PDB entry 8J6D | electron microscopy, 3.10 A resolution | chains A and C of the 6 polymer chains in the assembly

Chain A:
Protein: Guanine nucleotide-binding protein G(o) subunit alpha
Organism: Homo sapiens
UniProt: P09471 (GNAO_HUMAN); residue numbers follow UniProt; this construct covers 4-55, 182-354
Sequence (250 residues; row label = number of the first residue in the row; note: 116 numbers in that range are skipped by the numbering (no residue carries them; nothing is unmodelled there); numbers below 1 keep their minus sign (Met-11 is residue -11)):
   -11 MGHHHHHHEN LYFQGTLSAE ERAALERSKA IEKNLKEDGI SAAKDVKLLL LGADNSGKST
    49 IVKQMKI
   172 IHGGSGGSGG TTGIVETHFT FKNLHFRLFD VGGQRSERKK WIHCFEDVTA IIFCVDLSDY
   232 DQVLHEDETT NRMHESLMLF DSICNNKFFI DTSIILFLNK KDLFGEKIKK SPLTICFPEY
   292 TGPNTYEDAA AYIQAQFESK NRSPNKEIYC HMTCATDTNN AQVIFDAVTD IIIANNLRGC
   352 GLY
Unresolved in the structure: -11 to 5, 172-182, 232-243
Differences from the reference sequence: initiating methionine (-11); expression tag (-10 to 3); engineered mutation Asp42 (Gly in P09471), Asn43 (Glu in P09471), Asp227 (Ala in P09471), Asp230 (Gly in P09471), Ala332 (Ile in P09471), Ile335 (Val in P09471); linker (174-181)
Swiss-Prot annotation at these positions:
  - region: Lys35 to Ala41, Ser44 to Thr48 (G1 motif), Phe197 to Arg206 (G3 motif), Ile266 to Asp273 (G4 motif), Thr324 to Thr329 (G5 motif)
  - binding site (GTP): Lys46, Ser47, Thr48, Asn270, Asp273, Cys325
  - binding site (Mg(2+)): Ser47, Thr182
  - natural variant: Gly40 (G40R: In DEE17 and NEDIM; G40W: Found in a patient with intractable early-onset epilepsy), Ser47 (S47G: In NEDIM), Gln52 (Q52P: Found in a patient with intractable early-onset epilepsy; Q52R: In DEE17), Ile172 (I172T: In NEDIM), Thr191 to Phe197 (deletion: In DEE17), Gly203 (G203R: In DEE17), Arg209 (R209C: In DEE17 and NEDIM; R209G: In NEDIM; R209H: In NEDIM; R209L: In NEDIM), Glu246 (E246G: In NEDIM; E246K: In NEDIM), Ile279 (I279N: In DEE17)
  - modified residue: Gln205 (5-glutamyl histamine), Cys351 (ADP-ribosylcysteine)
  - lipidation: Cys351 (S-palmitoyl cysteine)
  - mutagenesis: Cys351 (C351A: Strong loss of binding to ADGRG3)

Chain C:
Protein: C3a anaphylatoxin chemotactic receptor
Organism: Homo sapiens
UniProt: Q16581 (C3AR_HUMAN); residue numbers follow UniProt; this construct covers 2-482
Sequence (538 residues; row label = number of the first residue in the row; numbers below 1 keep their minus sign (Met-55 is residue -55)):
   -55 MGKTIIALSY IFCLVFADYK DDDDAANFTP VNGSSGNQSV RLVTSSSLEV LFQGPGSASF
     5 SAETNSTDLL SQPWNEPPVI LSMVILSLTF LLGLPGNGLV LWVAGLKMQR TVNTIWFLHL
    65 TLADLLCCLS LPFSLAHLAL QGQWPYGRFL CKLIPSIIVL NMFASVFLLT AISLDRCLVV
   125 FKPIWCQNHR NVGMACSICG CIWVVAFVMC IPVFVYREIF TTDNHNRCGY KFGLSSSLDY
   185 PDFYGDPLEN RSLENIVQPP GEMNDRLDPS SFQTNDHPWT VPTVFQPQTF QRPSADSLPR
   245 GSARLTSQNL YSNVFKPADV VSPKIPSGFP IEDHETSPLD NSDAFLSTHL KLFPSASSNS
   305 FYESELPQGF QDYYNLGQFT DDDQVPTPLV AITITRLVVG FLLPSVIMIA CYSFIVFRMQ
   365 RGRFAKSQSK TFRVAVVVVA VFLVCWTPYH IFGVLSLLTD PETPLGKTLM SWDHVCIALA
   425 SANSCFNPFL YALLGKDFRK KARQSIQGIL EAAFSEELTR STHCPSNNVI SERNSTTV
Unresolved in the structure: -55 to 17, 176-330, 451-482
Differences from the reference sequence: initiating methionine (-55); expression tag (-54 to 1)
Swiss-Prot annotation at these positions:
  - modified residue: Tyr174 (Sulfotyrosine), Tyr184 (Sulfotyrosine), Tyr318 (Sulfotyrosine), Ser459 (Phosphoserine), Thr463 (Phosphothreonine)
  - glycosylation: Asn9 (N-linked (GlcNAc...) asparagine), Asn194 (N-linked (GlcNAc...) asparagine), Ser266 (O-linked (GalNAc...) serine)
Cystine bridges: Cys95-Cys172

How chain A and chain C interact:
Contacting residue pairs (26):
  Ala31(A) - Gln131(C)
  Lys32(A) - Gln131(C)  hydrogen bond (backbone-side chain)
  Lys32(A) - Asn132(C)
  Val34(A) - Gln131(C)
  Asn194(A) - Asn132(C)  hydrogen bond (backbone-side chain)
  Pro315(A) - Lys370(C)  hydrogen bond (backbone-side chain)
  Glu318(A) - Arg367(C)
  Thr340(A) - Pro127(C)
  Ile343(A) - Pro127(C)  hydrophobic
  Ile344(A) - Val123(C)
  Ile344(A) - Val124(C)
  Ile344(A) - Pro127(C)  hydrophobic
  Ile344(A) - Arg362(C)
  Ile344(A) - Phe368(C)  hydrophobic
  Ala345(A) - Phe368(C)  hydrophobic
  Asn347(A) - Val123(C)
  Leu348(A) - Val124(C)  hydrophobic
  Leu348(A) - Phe368(C)  hydrophobic
  Cys351(A) - Arg120(C)  hydrogen bond (backbone-side chain)
  Gly352(A) - Leu438(C)
  Leu353(A) - Ile359(C)  hydrophobic
  Leu353(A) - Thr375(C)
  Leu353(A) - Val378(C)  hydrophobic
  Tyr354(A) - Phe368(C)  hydrophobic
  Tyr354(A) - Lys370(C)
  Tyr354(A) - Ser371(C)
Also at the interface, not in a pair above, chain A (22 interface residues in all): Ile28, Asp33, Leu195, Asn316, Asp341, Gly350
Also at the interface, not in a pair above, chain C (24 interface residues in all): Asn57, Asp119, Ile128, Cys130, Asn135, Tyr356, Lys374, Ala379, Gly439

Overview:
22 residues of chain A face 24 of chain C across their interface, with 4 hydrogen bonds. Among the polar pairs
are Lys32(A)-Gln131(C), Asn194(A)-Asn132(C) and Pro315(A)-Lys370(C). UniProt lists 6 GTP-binding residues,
Mg2+-binding residues Ser47(A) and Thr182(A) and one mutagenesis site on chain A.
Here chain A is Guanine nucleotide-binding protein G(o) subunit alpha and chain C is C3a anaphylatoxin
chemotactic receptor, both from Homo sapiens. Entry 8J6D (Structure of EP141-C3aR-Go complex) was determined
by electron microscopy together with 8HPT, 8HQC, 8I95, 8I97, 8I9A, 8I9L and 3 further entries from the same
study.
